PDB entry 6JTP | X-ray diffraction, 1.90 A resolution | chains A and B of the 3 polymer chains in the assembly

== Chain A ==
Name: HLA class I antigen, Cw8.2 alpha chain
Source organism: Homo sapiens
Reference sequence: C1K0Y1 (C1K0Y1_HUMAN); residues 2-274 here correspond to UniProt positions 26-298 (UniProt number = residue number + 24)
Sequence (273 residues; each row starts with the number of its first residue):
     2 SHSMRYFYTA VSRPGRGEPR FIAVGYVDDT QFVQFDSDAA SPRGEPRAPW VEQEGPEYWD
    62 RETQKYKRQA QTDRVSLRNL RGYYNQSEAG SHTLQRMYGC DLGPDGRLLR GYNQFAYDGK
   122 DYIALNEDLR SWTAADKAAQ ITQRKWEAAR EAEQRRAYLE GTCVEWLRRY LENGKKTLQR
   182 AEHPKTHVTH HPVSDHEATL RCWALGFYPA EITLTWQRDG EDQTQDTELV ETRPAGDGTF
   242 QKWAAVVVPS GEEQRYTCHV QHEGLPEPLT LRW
Disulfides: Cys101-Cys164, Cys203-Cys259
Reported in the primary citation:
  - binding site for 9-residue peptide: Tyr7, Phe33, Tyr59, Tyr67, Tyr99, Tyr159, Trp167, Tyr171

== Chain B ==
Name: Beta-2-microglobulin
Source organism: Homo sapiens
Reference sequence: P61769 (B2MG_HUMAN); residues 2-99 here correspond to UniProt positions 21-118 (UniProt number = residue number + 19)
Sequence (98 residues; row label = number of the first residue in the row):
     2 IQRTPKIQVY SRHPAENGKS NFLNCYVSGF HPSDIEVDLL KNGERIEKVE HSDLSFSKDW
    62 SFYLLYYTEF TPTEKDEYAC RVNHVTLSQP KIVKWDRD
Disulfides: Cys26-Cys81
Curated features (UniProtKB/Swiss-Prot):
  - modified residue: Gln3 (Pyrrolidone carboxylic acid)
  - glycosylation: Ile2 (N-linked (Glc) (glycation) isoleucine), Lys20 (N-linked (Glc) (glycation) lysine), Lys42 (N-linked (Glc) (glycation) lysine), Lys49 (N-linked (Glc) (glycation) lysine), Lys59 (N-linked (Glc) (glycation) lysine), Lys92 (N-linked (Glc) (glycation) lysine), Lys95 (N-linked (Glc) (glycation) lysine)

== How chain A and chain B interact ==
Pairs across the interface (48; chain A residue first):
  Phe8(A) with Ser56(B); Phe57(B)
  Tyr9(A) with Phe57(B)
  Thr10(A) with Leu55(B); Phe57(B); Phe63(B)
  Val25(A) with Asp54(B); Leu55(B); Ser56(B)
  Tyr27(A) with Ser56(B); Tyr64(B), hydrogen bond
  Gln32(A) with Asp54(B), hydrogen bond
  Gln35(A) with Asp54(B)
  Arg48(A) with Asp54(B), salt bridge
  Gln96(A) with His32(B), hydrogen bond; Phe57(B); Trp61(B), hydrogen bond (side chain-backbone); Phe63(B)
  Arg97(A) with Phe57(B)
  Gln115(A) with Trp61(B)
  Phe116(A) with Trp61(B)
  Ala117(A) with Trp61(B), hydrophobic
  Asp119(A) with Ile2(B); His32(B)
  Gly120(A) with His32(B), hydrogen bond (backbone-side chain); Trp61(B)
  Asp122(A) with Trp61(B), hydrogen bond
  His192(A) with Asp99(B), salt bridge
  Arg202(A) with Asp99(B), hydrogen bond (side chain-backbone)
  Trp204(A) with Asp99(B)
  Leu206(A) with Pro15(B), hydrophobic
  Val231(A) with Gln9(B)
  Glu232(A) with Gln9(B), hydrogen bond (backbone-side chain); Tyr27(B), hydrogen bond; Ser29(B), hydrogen bond
  Thr233(A) with Tyr27(B)
  Arg234(A) with Gln9(B), hydrogen bond; Tyr11(B); Tyr27(B)
  Pro235(A) with Tyr11(B), hydrogen bond (backbone-side chain); Tyr27(B)
  Ala236(A) with Arg13(B), hydrogen bond (backbone-side chain); Asn25(B), hydrogen bond (backbone-side chain)
  Gly237(A) with Arg13(B), hydrogen bond (backbone-side chain); Leu66(B)
  Gln242(A) with Tyr11(B); Ser12(B); Arg13(B), hydrogen bond (side chain-backbone)
Also at the interface, not in a pair above, chain A (33 interface residues in all): Val12, Ile23, Thr94, Met98, Asp238
Also at the interface, not in a pair above, chain B (21 interface residues in all): His14, Ser34

== Overview ==
33 residues of chain A and 21 residues of chain B are in contact, with 16 hydrogen bonds and 2 salt bridges.
Polar contacts include Arg48(A)-Asp54(B), His192(A)-Asp99(B) and Tyr27(A)-Tyr64(B). The paper reports a
binding site for 9-residue peptide at Tyr7(A), Phe33(A) and Tyr59(A) among others.
Chain A is HLA class I antigen, Cw8.2 alpha chain and chain B is Beta-2-microglobulin, both from Homo sapiens;
the structure, Crystal structure of HLA-C08 in complex with a tumor mut9m peptide, was determined by X-ray
diffraction (same publication as 6JQ3, 6JTN and 6JQ2).
